6PIF - chains C and 1 of the 11 polymer chains in the assembly; structure by electron microscopy, 3.40 A resolution.

[Chain C]
Protein: Cas7, type I-F CRISPR-associated protein
From: Vibrio cholerae
Chain sequence (350 residues; numbered 2 to 352; 1 number in that range is skipped by the numbering (no residue carries it; nothing is unmodelled there); the number before each row is that of its first residue):
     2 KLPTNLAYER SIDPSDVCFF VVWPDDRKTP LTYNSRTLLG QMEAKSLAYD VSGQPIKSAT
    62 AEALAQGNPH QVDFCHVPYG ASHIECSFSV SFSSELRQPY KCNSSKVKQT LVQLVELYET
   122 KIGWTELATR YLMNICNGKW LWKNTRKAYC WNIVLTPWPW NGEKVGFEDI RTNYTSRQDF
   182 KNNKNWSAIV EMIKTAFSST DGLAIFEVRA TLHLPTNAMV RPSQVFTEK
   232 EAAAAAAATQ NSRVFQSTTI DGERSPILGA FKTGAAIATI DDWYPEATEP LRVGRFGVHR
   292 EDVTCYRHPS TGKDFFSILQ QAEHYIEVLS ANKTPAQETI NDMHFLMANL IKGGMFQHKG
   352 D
Not modelled in the structure: 232-240, 350-352

[Chain 1]
Molecule: guide RNA
From: Vibrio cholerae
Sequence (60 nucleotides; row label = number of the first residue in the row):
     1 CUGAUAACUU ACAGGACGCU UUGGCUUCAU UGCUUUUCAG GUGAACUGCC GAGUAGGUAG

[How chain C and chain 1 interact]
Residue-residue contacts (48; chain C residue first):
  Ala8(C) with C17(1), base contact
  Tyr9(C) with C17(1), hydrogen bond to the sugar
  Glu10(C) with C17(1), phosphate contact; G18(1), phosphate contact
  Arg11(C) with G18(1), salt bridge to the phosphate; C19(1), salt bridge to the phosphate
  Leu39(C) with C25(1), sugar contact; U27(1), phosphate contact
  Leu40(C) with C25(1), sugar contact; U26(1), sugar contact; U27(1), hydrogen bond to the phosphate
  Gly41(C) with C25(1), base contact
  Gln42(C) with U26(1), phosphate contact
  His71(C) with C25(1), hydrogen bond to the base
  Val73(C) with C25(1), base contact
  Tyr101(C) with A16(1), hydrogen bond to the sugar; C17(1), sugar contact
  Lys102(C) with C17(1), hydrogen bond to the base
  Trp143(C) with U20(1), base contact
  Arg222(C) with G23(1), salt bridge to the phosphate
  Ser224(C) with U21(1), hydrogen bond to the phosphate; U22(1), phosphate contact
  Gln225(C) with U21(1), sugar contact; U22(1), hydrogen bond to the phosphate; G23(1), phosphate contact
  Val226(C) with U21(1), base contact
  Phe227(C) with U21(1), hydrogen bond to the base
  Thr228(C) with U21(1), base contact
  Ser243(C) with G24(1), base contact; C25(1), hydrogen bond to the base
  Gln247(C) with U21(1), phosphate contact
  Phe262(C) with C19(1), phosphate contact; U20(1), phosphate contact
  Lys263(C) with U20(1), sugar contact; U22(1), salt bridge to the phosphate
  Ala266(C) with U20(1), phosphate contact
  Arg283(C) with C19(1), sugar contact; U20(1), salt bridge to the phosphate
  Arg291(C) with U20(1), base contact; U21(1), hydrogen bond to the sugar; U22(1), hydrogen bond to the sugar
  Lys343(C) with G18(1), sugar contact; C19(1), sugar contact
  Gly344(C) with G18(1), sugar contact
  Gly345(C) with C17(1), sugar contact; G18(1), sugar contact
  Met346(C) with C17(1), base contact; G18(1), base contact
Also at the interface, not in a pair above, chain C (31 interface residues in all): Lys144

[Overview]
31 residues of chain C face 12 of chain 1 across their interface, with 11 hydrogen bonds and 5 salt bridges.
Among the polar pairs are His71(C)-C25(1), Lys102(C)-C17(1) and Phe227(C)-U21(1).
Chain C is Cas7, type I-F CRISPR-associated protein and chain 1 is guide RNA, both from Vibrio cholerae; the
structure, V. cholerae TniQ-Cascade complex, open conformation, was determined by electron microscopy (same
publication as 6PIG and 6PIJ).
